PDB entry 8UFO | X-ray diffraction, 1.46 A resolution | chains A and C

== Chain A (and C) ==
Protein: Capsid polyprotein VP90
From: Astrovirus VA1
Notes: chain C of this document is another copy of the same molecule, construct and numbering; everything in this record applies to it too
UniProtKB: C7BG48 (C7BG48_9VIRU); residues 408-684 here = UniProt positions 408-684
Sequence (289 residues; numbered 406 to 694; the number before each row is that of its first residue):
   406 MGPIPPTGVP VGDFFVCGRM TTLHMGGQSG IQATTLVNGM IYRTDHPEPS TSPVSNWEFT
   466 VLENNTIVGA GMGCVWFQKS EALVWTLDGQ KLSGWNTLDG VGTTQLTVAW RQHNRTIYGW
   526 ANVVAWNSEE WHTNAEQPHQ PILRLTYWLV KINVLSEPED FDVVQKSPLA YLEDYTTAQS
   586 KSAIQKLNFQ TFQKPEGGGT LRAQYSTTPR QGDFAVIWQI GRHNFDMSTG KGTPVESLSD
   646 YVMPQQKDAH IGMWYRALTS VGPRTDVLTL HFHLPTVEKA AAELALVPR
Disordered / not traced: 541-544, 681-694 (chain C: 453-456, 541-542, 681-694)
Construct notes: initiating methionine (406); expression tag (407, 685-694); conflict F420 (Tyr in C7BG48), T670 (Ser in C7BG48)
Swiss-Prot annotation at these positions:
  - natural variant: N519 (N519T: In strain: VS34), S561 (S561A: In strain: Isolate ITA/205.18-5/2018), T613 (T613S: In strain: VS34), V666 (V666I: In strain: VS34)

== Interface between chain A and chain C ==
Contacting residue pairs (215):
  P408(A) with D493(C); K496(C); L497(C)
  I409(A) with K496(C); L497(C), hydrogen bond (backbone-backbone)
  P410(A) with K496(C)
  P411(A) with Q495(C)
  C422(A) with T674(C)
  R424(A) with D653(C), hydrogen bond (side chain-backbone); A654(C), hydrogen bond (side chain-backbone); H655(C), hydrogen bond
  G431(A) with I589(C)
  G432(A) with I589(C)
  I436(A) with I589(C), hydrophobic; Q590(C)
  Q437(A) with I589(C); Q590(C), hydrogen bond (backbone-side chain); Q651(C), hydrogen bond
  A438(A) with I589(C), hydrophobic; Q651(C), hydrogen bond (backbone-side chain)
  T439(A) with W536(C); I589(C), hydrogen bond (backbone-backbone); Q590(C); M648(C), hydrogen bond (side chain-backbone); P649(C); Q650(C); Q651(C)
  T440(A) with W536(C); I589(C); Q590(C); K591(C), hydrogen bond (side chain-backbone); L592(C); M648(C)
  L441(A) with S587(C); A588(C); I589(C), hydrophobic
  S485(A) with Q495(C)
  E486(A) with Q495(C)
  L488(A) with W490(C); L492(C), hydrophobic; Q495(C)
  W490(A) with L488(C); W490(C), hydrophobic
  L492(A) with L488(C), hydrophobic; W500(C), hydrophobic
  D493(A) with P408(C)
  Q495(A) with P411(C); S485(C); E486(C); A487(C); L488(C); W500(C), hydrogen bond (backbone-side chain)
  K496(A) with P408(C); I409(C)
  L497(A) with P408(C); I409(C), hydrogen bond (backbone-backbone); L497(C), hydrophobic; W500(C)
  W500(A) with L492(C), hydrophobic; Q495(C), hydrogen bond (side chain-backbone); L497(C)
  W536(A) with T439(C); T440(C); G667(C); P668(C)
  L574(A) with L577(C), hydrophobic; V666(C)
  A575(A) with F597(C), hydrophobic; S665(C); V666(C), hydrophobic
  Y576(A) with T582(C)
  L577(A) with L574(C), hydrophobic; Y580(C), hydrogen bond (backbone-side chain); T582(C); Q595(C); F597(C), hydrophobic
  Y580(A) with L577(C), hydrogen bond (side chain-backbone); Y580(C), hydrophobic; Q595(C)
  T581(A) with Q595(C), hydrogen bond (backbone-side chain)
  T582(A) with Y576(C); L577(C); N593(C), hydrogen bond (backbone-side chain); Q595(C), hydrogen bond (backbone-side chain)
  A583(A) with Q595(C); T596(C), hydrogen bond (backbone-backbone)
  Q584(A) with Q595(C); T596(C); Q598(C), hydrogen bond; G604(C)
  S585(A) with Q595(C), hydrogen bond; T596(C), hydrogen bond (backbone-backbone); F597(C); Q598(C), hydrogen bond (backbone-backbone)
  K586(A) with Q598(C); K599(C); P600(C), hydrogen bond (side chain-backbone)
  S587(A) with L441(C); F597(C); Q598(C), hydrogen bond (backbone-backbone); P600(C)
  A588(A) with L441(C)
  I589(A) with G431(C); G432(C); I436(C), hydrophobic; Q437(C); A438(C), hydrophobic; T439(C), hydrogen bond (backbone-backbone); T440(C), hydrogen bond (backbone-side chain); P600(C); L606(C), hydrophobic
  Q590(A) with I436(C); Q437(C), hydrogen bond (side chain-backbone); T439(C); T440(C)
  K591(A) with T440(C), hydrogen bond (backbone-side chain); V666(C)
  L592(A) with T440(C); V666(C), hydrophobic
  N593(A) with T582(C), hydrogen bond (side chain-backbone)
  Q595(A) with L577(C); Y580(C); T581(C), hydrogen bond (side chain-backbone); T582(C), hydrogen bond (side chain-backbone); A583(C); Q584(C); S585(C), hydrogen bond
  T596(A) with A583(C), hydrogen bond (backbone-backbone); Q584(C); S585(C), hydrogen bond (backbone-backbone)
  F597(A) with A575(C), hydrophobic; L577(C), hydrophobic; S585(C); S587(C)
  Q598(A) with Q584(C), hydrogen bond; S585(C), hydrogen bond (backbone-backbone); K586(C); S587(C), hydrogen bond (backbone-backbone)
  P600(A) with K586(C), hydrogen bond (backbone-side chain); S587(C); I589(C)
  G604(A) with Q584(C)
  L606(A) with I589(C), hydrophobic
  Q609(A) with Q651(C)
  M648(A) with T439(C), hydrogen bond (backbone-side chain); T440(C)
  P649(A) with T439(C)
  Q650(A) with T439(C)
  Q651(A) with M430(C); Q437(C), hydrogen bond; A438(C), hydrogen bond (side chain-backbone); T439(C); Q609(C); R669(C)
  K652(A) with P668(C); R669(C), hydrogen bond (backbone-backbone); T670(C), hydrogen bond (backbone-backbone)
  D653(A) with R424(C), hydrogen bond (backbone-side chain); R669(C), salt bridge; T670(C), hydrogen bond
  A654(A) with R424(C), hydrogen bond (backbone-side chain); T670(C), hydrogen bond (backbone-backbone); D671(C)
  H655(A) with R424(C); D671(C), hydrogen bond (backbone-side chain); V672(C)
  I656(A) with D671(C), hydrogen bond (backbone-side chain)
  G657(A) with D671(C), hydrogen bond (backbone-side chain); V672(C)
  M658(A) with D671(C), hydrogen bond (backbone-side chain)
  W659(A) with P668(C), hydrophobic; D671(C), hydrogen bond (backbone-side chain)
  Y660(A) with R661(C); T664(C); P668(C), hydrogen bond (side chain-backbone); R669(C); T670(C); D671(C), hydrogen bond (side chain-backbone)
  R661(A) with Y660(C)
  L663(A) with T664(C), hydrogen bond (backbone-side chain); V666(C); G667(C)
  T664(A) with L663(C), hydrogen bond (side chain-backbone); T664(C), hydrogen bond (side chain-backbone)
  S665(A) with A575(C)
  V666(A) with A575(C), hydrophobic; K591(C); L592(C), hydrophobic; L663(C)
  G667(A) with W536(C); L663(C)
  P668(A) with W536(C); K652(C); W659(C), hydrophobic; Y660(C), hydrogen bond (backbone-side chain)
  R669(A) with Q651(C); K652(C), hydrogen bond (backbone-backbone); D653(C), salt bridge; Y660(C)
  T670(A) with K652(C), hydrogen bond (backbone-backbone); D653(C), hydrogen bond; A654(C), hydrogen bond (backbone-backbone); Y660(C)
  D671(A) with A654(C); H655(C); I656(C), hydrogen bond (side chain-backbone); G657(C), hydrogen bond (side chain-backbone); M658(C), hydrogen bond (side chain-backbone); W659(C), hydrogen bond (side chain-backbone); Y660(C)
  V672(A) with H655(C); G657(C)
  L673(A) with Y660(C), hydrophobic
  T674(A) with C422(C); T674(C), hydrogen bond
Other interface residues (no listed pair), chain A (87 interface residues in all): G407, T427, M430, Q433, V442, A487, S498, D579, K599, G602
Other interface residues (no listed pair), chain C (87 interface residues in all): P410, T427, Q433, V442, S498, D579, E601, G602, L673

== Overview ==
Chain A and chain C each contribute 87 residues to their interface; the contacts include 68 hydrogen bonds and
2 salt bridges. Polar pairs include D653(A)-R669(C), R424(A)-D653(C) and R424(A)-A654(C).
Both chains are Capsid polyprotein VP90 (Astrovirus VA1). Entry 8UFO (Crystal Structure of Gastrointestinal
HAstV VA1 capsid spike domain at 1.46 A resolution) was determined by X-ray diffraction, deposited together
with 8UFN.
